8WDU - chains M and H of the 36 polymer chains in the assembly; structure by electron microscopy, 2.24 A resolution.

[Chain M]
Protein: Reaction center protein M chain
From: Allochromatium vinosum DSM 180
UniProt: P51763 (RCEM_ALLVD); residues 1-325 here = UniProt positions 1-325
Sequence (325 residues; numbered 1 to 325; the number before each row is that of its first residue):
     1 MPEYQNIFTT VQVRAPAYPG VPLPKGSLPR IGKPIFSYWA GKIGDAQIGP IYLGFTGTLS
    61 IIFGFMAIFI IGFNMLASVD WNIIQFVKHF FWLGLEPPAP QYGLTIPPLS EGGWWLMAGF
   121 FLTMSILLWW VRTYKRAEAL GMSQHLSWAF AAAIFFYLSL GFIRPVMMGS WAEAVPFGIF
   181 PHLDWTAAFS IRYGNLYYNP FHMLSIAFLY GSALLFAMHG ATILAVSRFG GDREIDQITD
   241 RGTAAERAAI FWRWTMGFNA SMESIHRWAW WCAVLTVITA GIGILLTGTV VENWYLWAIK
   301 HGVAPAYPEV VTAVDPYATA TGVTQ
Not modelled in the structure: 1, 320-325
Curated features (UniProtKB/Swiss-Prot):
  - binding site ((7R,8Z)-bacteriochlorophyll b): H182, H202
  - binding site (Fe cation): H219, E234, H266
  - binding site (a ubiquinone): W252
Ion coordination: Mg2+: E96 (shared with 2 residues of chain C); Fe ion: H219, E234, H266 (shared with 2 residues of chain L)
Small-molecule neighbours:
  - bacteriochlorophyll a (BCL), molecule 1: I68, I71, L122, I126, F150, A153, I154, F156, Y157, L160, F177, W185, T186, A187, F189, S190, N195, L196, Y197, N199, H202, S205, I206, L209, Y210, T276, V277, A280, G283, I284
  - bacteriochlorophyll a (BCL), molecule 2: F90, F91, F156, Y157, L160, V175, I179, H182, L183, W185, T186
  - bacteriochlorophyll a (BCL), molecule 3: T186, Y197, L209, Y210
  - bacteriochlorophyll a (BCL), molecule 4: Y197, H202, M203, I206, A207, Y210, G211, L214
  - bacteriopheophytin a (BPH), molecule 1: L53, S60, I61, G64, F65, I68, L122, S125, I126, W129, T133, L146, A149, F150, A153, A273, V274, V277
  - bacteriopheophytin a (BPH), molecule 2: Y210, A213, L214, A217, M218, W252, T255, M256
  - spirilloxanthin (CRT): F65, I68, F69, I71, G72, M75, F90, I106, W115, L116, G119, F120, T123, Y157, L160, G161, F162, W171, V175, P176, F177, G178, I179, H182
  - menaquinone 8 (MQ8): L214, L215, M218, H219, T222, A245, A248, A249, W252, M256, F258, N259, A260, S261, M262, I265, W268
  - Ubiquinone-8 (UQ8): I83, F86, V87, F90, F91, W92

[Chain H]
Protein: Photosynthetic reaction center H subunit
From: Allochromatium vinosum DSM 180
UniProt: D3RPF6 (D3RPF6_ALLVD); numbering as in UniProt (aligned over 1-259)
Sequence (259 residues; row label = number of the first residue in the row):
     1 MSAAITEYMD VAQLTIWAFW FFFAGLIIYL RREDKREGYP LDSDRTERSG GRVKVVGFPD
    61 LAEPKTFVLP HNAGTVMAPR VEAPTSINAT PVAPFPGAPF EPNGDPMLSG FGPSASPDRA
   121 KHCDLTFEGL PKIVPLRVAT DFSIAERDPD PRGMTVVGLD GEVAGTVSDV WVDRSEPQIR
   181 YLEVKVAAGG KNVLLPIGFS RFDKKARKVK VAAIKAAHFA NVPTLAKPDQ ITLYEEDKVC
   241 AYYAGGKLYA TAERAGPLL
Modified / non-standard residues: M1 (N-formylmethionine; FME)

[Interface between chain M and chain H]
Contacting residue pairs - 126 pairs, chain M then chain H:
  P2(M) with R201(H), hydrogen bond (backbone-side chain)
  E3(M) with G198(H); F199(H); R201(H), hydrogen bond (backbone-side chain); K247(H), salt bridge
  Y4(M) with I197(H); G198(H); S200(H); R201(H)
  Q5(M) with R201(H)
  T10(M) with D148(H); F202(H); K204(H), hydrogen bond (backbone-side chain)
  V11(M) with I144(H), hydrophobic; D148(H); P149(H); P151(H), hydrophobic; I179(H), hydrophobic
  Q12(M) with I144(H); A145(H), hydrogen bond (backbone-backbone); D148(H), hydrogen bond (backbone-side chain)
  V13(M) with F142(H), hydrophobic; S143(H); V172(H), hydrophobic; P177(H); Q178(H); I179(H), hydrophobic
  R14(M) with D141(H); F142(H); S143(H), hydrogen bond (backbone-backbone)
  A15(M) with D141(H); F142(H), hydrophobic
  P16(M) with D141(H)
  Y18(M) with E128(H)
  V21(M) with F127(H), hydrophobic
  P22(M) with F127(H)
  Y38(M) with R147(H); D148(H), hydrogen bond
  W39(M) with R147(H)
  P200(M) with I16(H), hydrophobic
  F201(M) with T15(H); I16(H); F19(H), hydrophobic
  L204(M) with I16(H), hydrophobic; F19(H), hydrophobic; W20(H), hydrophobic
  F208(M) with F19(H), hydrophobic; F23(H), hydrophobic
  R228(M) with F199(H); C240(H), hydrogen bond (backbone-side chain); K247(H)
  F229(M) with C240(H), hydrophobic; A244(H), hydrophobic
  D232(M) with Q178(H); R180(H), salt bridge
  R233(M) with D124(H), salt bridge; R180(H); L233(H); E236(H), salt bridge
  D236(M) with R119(H), hydrogen bond (backbone-side chain); D124(H); L233(H)
  Q237(M) with R119(H)
  I238(M) with F67(H), hydrophobic
  T239(M) with L69(H); V76(H)
  D240(M) with R119(H), hydrogen bond (backbone-side chain); A120(H), hydrogen bond (side chain-backbone); L233(H)
  R241(M) with E37(H), salt bridge; R80(H); E82(H), salt bridge; P117(H); R119(H)
  G242(M) with P117(H); R119(H); D237(H)
  T243(M) with A115(H), hydrogen bond (side chain-backbone); S116(H); P117(H); D237(H), hydrogen bond (backbone-side chain)
  E246(M) with P117(H)
  R247(M) with P113(H), hydrogen bond (side chain-backbone); A115(H), hydrogen bond (side chain-backbone); A241(H); A244(H)
  R253(M) with Y39(H), hydrogen bond; L41(H)
  F258(M) with R31(H)
  N259(M) with R31(H), hydrogen bond (backbone-side chain); D34(H)
  A260(M) with D34(H)
  S261(M) with E33(H); D34(H); E37(H)
  E263(M) with K65(H), salt bridge; F67(H)
  S264(M) with E33(H); D34(H), hydrogen bond
  R267(M) with Y29(H), hydrogen bond; L30(H); E33(H), salt bridge; K65(H)
  W268(M) with I27(H), hydrophobic; L30(H); R31(H); D34(H), hydrogen bond
  W271(M) with F22(H), hydrophobic; L26(H), hydrophobic
  L275(M) with F19(H), hydrophobic; F22(H), hydrophobic; L26(H), hydrophobic
  T279(M) with F19(H)
  I282(M) with T15(H)
  L286(M) with T15(H)
  V290(M) with A3(H); V11(H), hydrophobic
  V291(M) with A12(H), hydrophobic
  W294(M) with A12(H), hydrophobic
  W297(M) with D10(H), hydrogen bond; A12(H)
  K300(M) with Y8(H), hydrogen bond (side chain-backbone); D10(H), salt bridge
  H301(M) with Y8(H), hydrogen bond; D10(H), salt bridge; Q13(H)
Other interface residues (no listed pair), chain M (56 interface residues in all): K42, D45
Other interface residues (no listed pair), chain H (72 interface residues in all): E7, G38, S114, I133, E176, P196, A212

[Overview]
56 residues of chain M face 72 of chain H across their interface; the contacts include 23 hydrogen bonds and
10 salt bridges. Among the polar pairs are E3(M)-K247(H), D232(M)-R180(H) and R233(M)-D124(H).
Here chain M is Reaction center protein M chain and chain H is Photosynthetic reaction center H subunit, both
from Allochromatium vinosum DSM 180. Entry 8WDU (Photosynthetic LH1-RC complex from the purple sulfur
bacterium Allochromatium vinosum purified by sucrose density) was determined by electron microscopy, deposited
together with 8WDV.
